PDB entry 3VNI | X-ray diffraction, 1.98 A resolution | chains B and C of the 4 polymer chains in the assembly

# Chain B (and C)
Molecule: Xylose isomerase domain protein TIM barrel
Organism: Clostridium cellulolyticum
Notes: chain C of this document is another copy of the same molecule, construct and numbering; everything in this record applies to it too
UniProt: B8I944 (B8I944_CLOCE); residue numbers follow UniProt; this construct covers 1-293
Amino-acid sequence (294 residues; numbered 0 to 293; the number before each row is that of its first residue; numbering starts at 0):
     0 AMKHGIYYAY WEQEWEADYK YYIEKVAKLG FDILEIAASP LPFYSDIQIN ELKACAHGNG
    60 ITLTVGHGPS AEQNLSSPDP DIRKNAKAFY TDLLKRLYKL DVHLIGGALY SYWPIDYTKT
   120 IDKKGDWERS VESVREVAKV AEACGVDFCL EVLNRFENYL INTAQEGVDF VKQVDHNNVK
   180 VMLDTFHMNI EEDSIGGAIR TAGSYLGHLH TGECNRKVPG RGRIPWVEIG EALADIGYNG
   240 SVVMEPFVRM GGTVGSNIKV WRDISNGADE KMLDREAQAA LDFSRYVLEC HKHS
Disordered / not traced: 289-293 (chain C: 0, 289-293)
Sequence notes: expression tag (0)
Swiss-Prot annotation at these positions:
  - active site (Proton donor/acceptor): Glu150, Glu244
  - binding site (substrate): Tyr6, Ala107, Glu156, Asp183 to His186, Arg215
  - binding site (Mn(2+)): Glu150, Asp183, His209, Glu244
Bound ions: Mn2+: Glu150, Asp183, His209, Glu244

# Interface between chain B and chain C
Residue-residue contacts (64; chain B residue first):
  Tyr116(B) - Lys258(C)
  Tyr116(B) - Trp260(C)  hydrogen bond
  Lys122(B) - Trp260(C)  hydrogen bond (side chain-backbone)
  Asn153(B) - Phe155(C)
  Arg154(B) - Asn214(C)  hydrogen bond (side chain-backbone)
  Arg154(B) - Arg215(C)
  Arg154(B) - Ile257(C)  hydrogen bond (side chain-backbone)
  Arg154(B) - Lys258(C)
  Arg154(B) - Trp260(C)  hydrogen bond (backbone-side chain)
  Arg154(B) - Ile263(C)
  Phe155(B) - Asn153(C)
  Phe155(B) - Phe155(C)  hydrophobic
  Phe155(B) - Glu156(C)
  Phe155(B) - Phe185(C)  hydrophobic
  Glu156(B) - Phe155(C)
  Asn157(B) - Trp260(C)
  Tyr158(B) - Trp260(C)
  Asn161(B) - Trp260(C)
  Asn161(B) - Arg261(C)
  Thr162(B) - Arg261(C)
  Glu165(B) - Arg261(C)
  Phe185(B) - Phe155(C)  hydrophobic
  Met187(B) - Arg222(C)  hydrogen bond (backbone-side chain)
  Asn188(B) - Asn188(C)  hydrogen bond (backbone-side chain)
  Asn188(B) - Cys213(C)
  Asn188(B) - Arg222(C)  hydrogen bond (backbone-side chain)
  Ile189(B) - Ile189(C)  hydrophobic
  Ile189(B) - Cys213(C)
  Ile189(B) - Asn214(C)  hydrogen bond (backbone-backbone)
  Glu190(B) - Asn214(C)  hydrogen bond (backbone-side chain)
  Glu190(B) - Arg261(C)  salt bridge
  Glu191(B) - Arg222(C)  hydrogen bond (backbone-side chain)
  Asp192(B) - Asn214(C)  hydrogen bond
  Asp192(B) - Lys216(C)  salt bridge
  Asp192(B) - Arg222(C)
  Ile194(B) - Arg222(C)
  Cys213(B) - Asn188(C)
  Cys213(B) - Ile189(C)
  Asn214(B) - Arg154(C)  hydrogen bond (backbone-side chain)
  Asn214(B) - Ile189(C)  hydrogen bond (backbone-backbone)
  Asn214(B) - Glu190(C)  hydrogen bond (side chain-backbone)
  Asn214(B) - Glu191(C)
  Asn214(B) - Asp192(C)  hydrogen bond
  Arg215(B) - Arg154(C)
  Lys216(B) - Asp192(C)  salt bridge
  Arg222(B) - Met187(C)  hydrogen bond (side chain-backbone)
  Arg222(B) - Asn188(C)  hydrogen bond (side chain-backbone)
  Arg222(B) - Glu191(C)  hydrogen bond (side chain-backbone)
  Arg222(B) - Asp192(C)
  Arg222(B) - Ile194(C)
  Ile257(B) - Arg154(C)  hydrogen bond (backbone-side chain)
  Lys258(B) - Tyr116(C)
  Lys258(B) - Arg154(C)
  Lys258(B) - Phe155(C)
  Trp260(B) - Tyr116(C)  hydrogen bond
  Trp260(B) - Lys122(C)  hydrogen bond (backbone-side chain)
  Trp260(B) - Arg154(C)  hydrogen bond (side chain-backbone)
  Trp260(B) - Asn157(C)
  Trp260(B) - Tyr158(C)
  Trp260(B) - Asn161(C)
  Arg261(B) - Asn161(C)
  Arg261(B) - Thr162(C)
  Arg261(B) - Glu190(C)  salt bridge
  Ile263(B) - Arg154(C)
Also at the interface, not in a pair above, chain B (31 interface residues in all): Ile120, Ser193
Also at the interface, not in a pair above, chain C (32 interface residues in all): Glu165, Ser193, Gly221, Val259

# Summary
The interface between chain B and chain C involves 31 residues on one side and 32 on the other; the contacts
include 23 hydrogen bonds and 4 salt bridges. Polar pairs include Glu190(B)-Arg261(C), Asp192(B)-Lys216(C) and
Tyr116(B)-Trp260(C).
Chain B and chain C are both Xylose isomerase domain protein TIM barrel (Clostridium cellulolyticum); the
structure, Crystal structures of D-Psicose 3-epimerase from Clostridium cellulolyticum H10 and its complex
with ketohexose sugars, was determined by X-ray diffraction (same publication as 3VNJ, 3VNK, 3VNL and 3VNM).
